6M99 - chains A and G of the 12 polymer chains in the assembly; structure by electron microscopy, 3.40 A resolution.

Chain A:
Molecule: VP2
Organism: Grass carp reovirus
Reference sequence: Q9E3V9 (Q9E3V9_9REOV); residue numbers follow UniProt; this construct covers 1-1274
Chain sequence (1274 residues; row label = number of the first residue in the row):
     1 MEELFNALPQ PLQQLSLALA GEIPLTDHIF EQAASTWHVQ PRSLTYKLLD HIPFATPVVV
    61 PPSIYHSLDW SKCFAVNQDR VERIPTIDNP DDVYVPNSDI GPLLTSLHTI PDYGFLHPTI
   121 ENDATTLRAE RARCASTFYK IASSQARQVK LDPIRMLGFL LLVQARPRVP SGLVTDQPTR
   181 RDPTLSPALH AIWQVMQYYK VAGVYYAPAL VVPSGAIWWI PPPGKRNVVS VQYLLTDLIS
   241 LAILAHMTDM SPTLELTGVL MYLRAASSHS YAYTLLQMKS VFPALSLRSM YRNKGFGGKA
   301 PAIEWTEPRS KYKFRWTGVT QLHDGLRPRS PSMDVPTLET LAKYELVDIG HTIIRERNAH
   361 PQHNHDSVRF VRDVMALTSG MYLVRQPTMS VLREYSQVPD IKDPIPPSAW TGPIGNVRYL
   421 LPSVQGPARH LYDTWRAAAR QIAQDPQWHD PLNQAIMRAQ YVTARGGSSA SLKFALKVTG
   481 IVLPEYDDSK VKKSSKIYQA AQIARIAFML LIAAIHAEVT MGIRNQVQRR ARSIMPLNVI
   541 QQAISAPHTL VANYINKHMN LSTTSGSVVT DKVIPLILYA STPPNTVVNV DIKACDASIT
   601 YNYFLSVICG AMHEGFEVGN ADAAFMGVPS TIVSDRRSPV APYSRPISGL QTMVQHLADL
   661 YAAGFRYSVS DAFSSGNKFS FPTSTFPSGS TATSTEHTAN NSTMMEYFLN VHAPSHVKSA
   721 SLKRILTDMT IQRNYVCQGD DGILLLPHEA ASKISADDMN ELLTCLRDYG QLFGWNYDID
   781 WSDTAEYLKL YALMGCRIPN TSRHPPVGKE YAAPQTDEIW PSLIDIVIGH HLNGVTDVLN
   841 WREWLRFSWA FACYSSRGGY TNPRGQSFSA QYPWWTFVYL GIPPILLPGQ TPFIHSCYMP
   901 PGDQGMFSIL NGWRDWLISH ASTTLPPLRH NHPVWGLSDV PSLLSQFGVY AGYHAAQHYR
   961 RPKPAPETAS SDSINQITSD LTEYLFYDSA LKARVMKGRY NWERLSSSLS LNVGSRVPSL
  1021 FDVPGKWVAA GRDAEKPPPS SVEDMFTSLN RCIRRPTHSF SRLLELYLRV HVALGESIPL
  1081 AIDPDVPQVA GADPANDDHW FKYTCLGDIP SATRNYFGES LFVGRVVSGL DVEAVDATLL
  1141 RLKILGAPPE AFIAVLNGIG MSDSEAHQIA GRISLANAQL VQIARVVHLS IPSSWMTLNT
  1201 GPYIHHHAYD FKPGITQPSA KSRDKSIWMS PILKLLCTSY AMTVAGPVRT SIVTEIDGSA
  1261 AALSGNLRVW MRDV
Disordered / not traced: 1
Reported in the primary citation:
  - catalytic residues: Asp-591, Asp-740, Asp-741 (by similarity / conservation)

Chain G:
Molecule: VP3
Organism: Grass carp reovirus
Reference sequence: Q9E3V8 (Q9E3V8_9REOV); numbering as in UniProt (aligned over 1-1214)
Chain sequence (1214 residues; each row starts with the number of its first residue):
     1 MPRRSARKAQ SAIASPADTN VVPAKDAPTT NSPPSTTSPN QAAADANQQQ AGIVSSQSGP
    61 NAVGDSAPSS SVNNDGDIIT RPTSDSIAAV ANATKPAAVV SDPQSMKVTP IVNPSSYVCN
   121 VCNARFSTMS ALSEHLRSDH RDDASTLLAT PMINNAIRSF LTAWDDIRIL SPDVSSKSLS
   181 AYLDSAVANG PELIIEDTGL CTSFMLLDNI PSAHLTKELI GFTWFMQMYQ MTPPLPEGAV
   241 NRIVCMTNWA SLGDEGRGLE VRLPPPTDSS VHAYKTVLSR GYIDNAQFNP LALRSNVLLM
   301 LLQFTLSNLK INKSSTFTSD VTTITSGRMI RAFEGRPELL ALAYPGRAVL PTQTKNAQFL
   361 STAIADRIGR LDRANLIGGE VSAMVECMEL CDALTLHIRE TYIMLLRSMH QDPTQIVQIV
   421 NECANNLLNS TIPISLRPTI LCPWFASSED LRLQQVMHLV NISSNTAAAL PLVEALSTLL
   481 RSVTPLVLDP TVLTNAITTI SESTTQTISP ISEILRLLQP MGNDYAAFWK CIASWAYNGL
   541 VTTVLSEDAF PDSSQSITHL PSMWKCLFLT LAGPMTSDPH SPVKVFMALA NLLAQPEPIA
   601 IGVPGMHQTT PASQFSHPGV WPPGFLNPQL INPQQAPLLR AFAEHIRANW PQPSEFGYGS
   661 TLQGSANLFI PSNRMVYPWP NQPLPRLTVA PTYDSAMSNW ISTTIAFFIR VVNSVNMTAT
   721 VNDLTRRTMT GVMTAMRQVK TMTPFYIQHM CPTELSVLAS VTVTPPFQVP FTRLVQNDVI
   781 TNVLVARVDP AQRGDAAVDI RATHATFAAA LPVDPAAIVV AMLCGQTETN LIPSHHYGKA
   841 FAPLFASNAM FTRNQRAVIT REAFVCARSA VAQCQDAGFL VPRPLDALRQ FDVTSAAAAE
   901 IMHAVNDAFK TAFDLDGALL DGLALYGDPR IADLSAAYLQ YGGNVVREHV PPGPSHIHRA
   961 LQQVESTFMA EMNLFNVARG NLYLVQTATN GNWSPMAPVA APPFVRGGPN VRVVGRFGTI
  1021 VPRPNGLEPQ LIDDGNVPRD IAGDWVYPSD VLQVSVAVFR DYVWPMVKAG RTRVLVELGH
  1081 YVYTLHYYDP QISLDEAPIL EEWLSKINPA GIPPVPFCIP IPQVYPCITA RRVHYAFTSE
  1141 NNNDSLFSTN AASIDTAFGE NAAVSPLRWP GLVDPNYRVG TNDLPNRITL YNSLYRYNFT
  1201 YPTLDGIMYV RSAT
Disordered / not traced: 1-150, 1212-1214

How chain A and chain G interact:
Contacting residue pairs (15):
  Val-174(A) / Phe-160(G)  hydrophobic
  Gln-177(A) / Ile-153(G)
  Asp-366(A) / Pro-151(G)
  Pro-1094(A) / Ile-153(G)
  Ala-1095(A) / Ile-153(G)
  Pro-1213(A) / Thr-498(G)
  Gly-1214(A) / Thr-498(G)  hydrogen bond (backbone-side chain)
  Gly-1214(A) / Leu-515(G)
  Pro-1218(A) / Ser-512(G)
  Lys-1221(A) / Thr-504(G)
  Lys-1221(A) / Ser-509(G)
  Arg-1223(A) / Thr-504(G)  hydrogen bond (side chain-backbone)
  Arg-1223(A) / Gln-506(G)  hydrogen bond (side chain-backbone)
  Arg-1223(A) / Thr-507(G)
  Asp-1224(A) / Thr-505(G)
Other interface residues (no listed pair), chain A (12 interface residues in all): Lys-1212

Summary:
12 residues of chain A face 11 of chain G across their interface; the contacts include 3 hydrogen bonds. Polar
contacts include Gly-1214(A)/Thr-498(G), Arg-1223(A)/Thr-504(G) and Arg-1223(A)/Gln-506(G). The paper reports
catalytic residues Asp-591(A), Asp-740(A) and Asp-741(A).
Chain A is VP2 and chain G is VP3, both from Grass carp reovirus; the structure, In situ structure of
transcriptional enzyme complex and asymmetric inner capsid protein of aquareovirus at primed ..., was
determined by electron microscopy.
